Entry 2OL4 (X-ray diffraction, 2.26 A resolution); this record covers chains A and B.

Chain A (and B):
Protein: Enoyl-acyl carrier reductase
Source organism: Plasmodium falciparum
Notes: EC 1.3.1.9; chain B of this document is another copy of the same molecule, construct and numbering; everything in this record applies to it too
UniProtKB: Q9BH77 (Q9BH77_PLAFA); numbering as in UniProt (aligned over 96-425)
Chain sequence (338 residues; row label = number of the first residue in the row):
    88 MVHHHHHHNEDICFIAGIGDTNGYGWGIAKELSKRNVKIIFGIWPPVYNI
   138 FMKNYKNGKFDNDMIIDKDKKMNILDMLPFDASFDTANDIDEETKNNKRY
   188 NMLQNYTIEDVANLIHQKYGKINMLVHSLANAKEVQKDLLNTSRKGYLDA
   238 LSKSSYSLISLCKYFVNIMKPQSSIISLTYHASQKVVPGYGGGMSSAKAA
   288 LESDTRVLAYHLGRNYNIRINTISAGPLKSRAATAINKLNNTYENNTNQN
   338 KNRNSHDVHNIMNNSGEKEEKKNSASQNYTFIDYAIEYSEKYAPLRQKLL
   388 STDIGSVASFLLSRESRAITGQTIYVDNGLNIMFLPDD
Unresolved in the structure: 88-96, 154-155, 318-366, 425 (chain B: 88-97, 153-157, 325-366, 425)
Construct notes: cloning artifact (88-89); expression tag (90-95)
Ligand contacts:
  - JPN (2-(2,4-dichlorophenoxy)-5-(3-phenylpropyl)phenol): Ala217, Asn218, Ala219, Val222, Tyr267, Val274, Pro275, Gly276, Tyr277, Met281, Lys285, Pro314, Phe368, Ile369, Ala372
  - NAD (nicotinamide-adenine-dinucleotide): Gly104, Ile105, Gly106, Asp107, Gly110, Tyr111, Gly112, Trp131, Val134, Phe167, Asp168, Ala169, Ser170, Ser215, Leu216, Ala217, Asn218, Lys240, Leu265, Thr266, Tyr267, Tyr277, Lys285, Ala312, Gly313, Pro314, Leu315, Ser317, Ile369

Interface between chain A and chain B:
Contacting residue pairs - 74 pairs, chain A then chain B:
  Arg293(A) with Ile419(B)
  Ala296(A) with Pro381(B); Ile419(B), hydrophobic
  Tyr297(A) with Pro381(B), hydrophobic; Met420(B), hydrophobic; Asp424(B), hydrogen bond
  Gly300(A) with Pro381(B); Leu382(B)
  Arg301(A) with Lys378(B), hydrogen bond (side chain-backbone); Tyr379(B), hydrogen bond (side chain-backbone); Ala380(B), hydrogen bond (side chain-backbone); Pro381(B), hydrogen bond (backbone-backbone); Arg383(B); Asp424(B), salt bridge
  Arg306(A) with Leu382(B)
  Lys378(A) with Arg301(B), hydrogen bond (backbone-side chain)
  Tyr379(A) with Arg301(B), hydrogen bond (backbone-side chain)
  Ala380(A) with Arg301(B), hydrogen bond (backbone-side chain)
  Pro381(A) with Ala296(B); Gly300(B); Arg301(B), hydrogen bond (backbone-backbone); Thr407(B)
  Leu382(A) with Gly300(B); Arg306(B); Arg404(B); Thr407(B)
  Arg383(A) with Arg301(B)
  Gln384(A) with Asn304(B); Arg404(B), hydrogen bond (side chain-backbone)
  Leu386(A) with Ala405(B), hydrophobic
  Leu387(A) with Arg404(B)
  Asp390(A) with Arg404(B), salt bridge; Ala405(B)
  Ser393(A) with Glu402(B), hydrogen bond (side chain-backbone)
  Val394(A) with Glu402(B); Ile406(B), hydrophobic
  Phe397(A) with Phe397(B), hydrophobic
  Glu402(A) with Glu118(B); Ser393(B), hydrogen bond (backbone-side chain); Val394(B)
  Arg404(A) with Leu382(B); Gln384(B), hydrogen bond; Leu387(B); Asp390(B), salt bridge
  Ala405(A) with Gln384(B); Leu386(B), hydrophobic; Asp390(B); Val413(B), hydrophobic; Asp414(B), hydrogen bond (backbone-backbone); Asn415(B), hydrogen bond (backbone-backbone)
  Ile406(A) with Val394(B), hydrophobic; Tyr412(B)
  Thr407(A) with Leu382(B); Gly416(B)
  Gly408(A) with Ile419(B)
  Gln409(A) with Tyr412(B); Asn418(B), hydrogen bond; Ile419(B)
  Ile411(A) with Ile411(B), hydrophobic
  Tyr412(A) with Ile406(B); Gln409(B)
  Val413(A) with Ala405(B), hydrophobic
  Asp414(A) with Ala405(B), hydrogen bond (backbone-backbone)
  Asn415(A) with Ala405(B), hydrogen bond (backbone-backbone); Thr407(B)
  Gly416(A) with Thr407(B)
  Asn418(A) with Gln409(B), hydrogen bond
  Ile419(A) with Arg293(B); Ala296(B), hydrophobic; Gly408(B); Gln409(B)
  Met420(A) with Tyr297(B), hydrophobic
  Asp424(A) with Tyr297(B), hydrogen bond; Arg301(B), salt bridge
Other interface residues (no listed pair), chain A (40 interface residues in all): Glu118, Asn304, Ile305, Lys385
Other interface residues (no listed pair), chain B (41 interface residues in all): Arg122, Ile305, Lys385

In short:
Chain A and chain B form an interface of 40 and 41 residues respectively, with 20 hydrogen bonds and 4 salt
bridges. Polar contacts include Arg301(A)-Asp424(B), Asp390(A)-Arg404(B) and Tyr297(A)-Asp424(B). Chain A
binds NAD and compound JPN.
Chain A and chain B are both Enoyl-acyl carrier reductase (Plasmodium falciparum); the structure, Crystal
structure of plasmodium falciparum enoyl ACP reductase with triclosan reductase, was determined by X-ray
diffraction together with 2NQ8, 2OOS, 2OP0, 2OP1 and 2FOI from the same study.
